Entry 4J38 (X-ray diffraction, 2.83 A resolution); this record covers chains A and B.

[Chain A]
Protein: Outer surface protein E
Organism: Borrelia burgdorferi
UniProtKB: E4QGX1 (E4QGX1_BORBN); residue numbers follow UniProt; this construct covers 21-171
Amino-acid sequence (151 residues; numbered 21 to 171; the number before each row is that of its first residue):
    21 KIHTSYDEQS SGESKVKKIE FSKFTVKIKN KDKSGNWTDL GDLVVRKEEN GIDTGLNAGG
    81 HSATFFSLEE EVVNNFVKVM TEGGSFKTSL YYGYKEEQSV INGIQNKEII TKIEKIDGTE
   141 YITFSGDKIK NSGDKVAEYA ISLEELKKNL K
Unresolved in the structure: 21-39
Reported in the primary citation:
  - binding site for sulfate ion: Arg-66
  - conformationally variable residues (side-chain flip): Arg-66

[Chain B]
Protein: Complement factor H
Organism: Homo sapiens
Notes: fragment: FH domains 19-20
UniProtKB: P08603 (CFAH_HUMAN); residue numbers follow UniProt; this construct covers 1103-1231
Amino-acid sequence (129 residues; row label = number of the first residue in the row):
  1103 KDSTGKCGPP PPIDNGGITS FPLSVYAPAS SVEYQCANLY QLEGNKRITC RNGQWSEPPK
  1163 CLHPCVISRE IMENYNIALR WTAKQKLYSR TGESVEFVCK RGYRLSSRSH TLRTTCWDGK
  1223 LEYPTCAKR
Unresolved in the structure: 1103-1105, 1229-1231
Sequence notes: engineered mutation Gly-1119 (Asp in P08603), Ala-1139 (Gln in P08603)
Curated features (UniProtKB/Swiss-Prot):
  - natural variant: Gly-1119 (D1119G: In CFHD; this construct carries the variant), Val-1134 (V1134G: In AHUS1), Tyr-1142 (Y1142D: In AHUS1), Gln-1143 (Q1143E: Confirmed at protein level), Trp-1157 (W1157R: In AHUS1), Cys-1163 (C1163W: In AHUS1), Ile-1169 (I1169L: In AHUS1), Trp-1183 (W1183C: In AHUS1; W1183L: In AHUS1; W1183R: In AHUS1), Thr-1184 (T1184R: In CFHD), Leu-1189 (L1189R: In AHUS1), Ser-1191 (S1191L: In AHUS1), Gly-1194 (G1194D: In AHUS1), 7 further natural variant entries in UniProt
  - mutagenesis: Arg-1182 (R1182A: About 50% loss of C3b binding), Lys-1186 (K1186A: About 20% loss of C3b binding), Lys-1188 (K1188A: About 50% loss of C3b binding)
Disulfide bonds: Cys-1109/Cys-1152, Cys-1138/Cys-1163, Cys-1167/Cys-1218, Cys-1201/Cys-1228
Reported in the primary citation:
  - binding site for sulfate ion: Arg-1182
  - contacts within the chain: Arg-1182/Glu-1198 (salt bridge), Arg-1182/Trp-1183 (hydrophobic contact)

[Interface between chain A and chain B]
Pairs across the interface - 36 pairs, chain A then chain B:
  Val-64(A) / Trp-1183(B)  hydrophobic
  Arg-66(A) / Arg-1182(B)  hydrogen bond (side chain-backbone)
  Arg-66(A) / Trp-1183(B)
  Glu-68(A) / Arg-1182(B)  salt bridge
  Asp-73(A) / Arg-1182(B)  salt bridge
  Asp-73(A) / Trp-1183(B)
  Thr-74(A) / Trp-1183(B)
  Gly-75(A) / Trp-1183(B)
  Asn-77(A) / Trp-1183(B)  hydrogen bond (side chain-backbone)
  Asn-77(A) / Thr-1184(B)
  Gly-80(A) / Leu-1189(B)
  Gly-80(A) / Tyr-1190(B)
  Gly-80(A) / Ser-1191(B)  hydrogen bond (backbone-side chain)
  Gly-80(A) / Glu-1195(B)
  Gly-80(A) / Val-1197(B)
  His-81(A) / Glu-1195(B)
  His-81(A) / Ser-1196(B)  hydrogen bond (side chain-backbone)
  Ser-82(A) / Trp-1183(B)
  Ser-82(A) / Thr-1184(B)
  Ser-82(A) / Ser-1196(B)  hydrogen bond (backbone-backbone)
  Ser-82(A) / Val-1197(B)
  Ser-82(A) / Glu-1198(B)  hydrogen bond (backbone-backbone)
  Ala-83(A) / Trp-1183(B)
  Ala-83(A) / Ser-1196(B)
  Ala-83(A) / Glu-1198(B)
  Ala-83(A) / Arg-1215(B)
  Thr-84(A) / Arg-1182(B)
  Thr-84(A) / Trp-1183(B)
  Thr-84(A) / Glu-1198(B)  hydrogen bond
  Thr-84(A) / Arg-1215(B)
  Tyr-112(A) / Arg-1215(B)
  Lys-115(A) / Gly-1194(B)
  Lys-115(A) / Glu-1195(B)
  Val-120(A) / Arg-1215(B)  hydrogen bond (backbone-side chain)
  Ile-121(A) / Arg-1215(B)  hydrogen bond (backbone-side chain)
  Ile-121(A) / Trp-1219(B)  hydrophobic
Other interface residues (no listed pair), chain A (19 interface residues in all): Ala-78, Gly-79, Tyr-114
Other interface residues (no listed pair), chain B (15 interface residues in all): Lys-1186, Thr-1217
The authors on this interface:
  - residue pairs: Arg-66(A)/Arg-1182(B) (hydrogen bond), Glu-68(A)/Arg-1182(B), Asp-73(A)/Arg-1182(B), Gly-75(A)/Trp-1183(B) (hydrophobic contact), Asn-77(A)/Trp-1183(B), Gly-80(A)/Ser-1191(B), Ser-82(A)/Ser-1196(B), Ser-82(A)/Glu-1198(B), Ala-83(A)/Trp-1183(B) (hydrophobic contact), Thr-84(A)/Glu-1198(B), Tyr-114(A)/Glu-1195(B), Val-120(A)/Arg-1215(B)
  - interface residues, chain A: Arg-66(A) (by similarity / conservation)
  - hot spots on chain B (mutagenesis) - R1182A, W1183L, L1189R, E1198A, R1215Q: decreased binding to Outer surface protein E (chain A) (citing earlier work)

[Summary]
19 residues of chain A and 15 residues of chain B are in contact, with 9 hydrogen bonds and 2 salt bridges.
Polar contacts include Glu-68(A)/Arg-1182(B), Asp-73(A)/Arg-1182(B) and Arg-66(A)/Arg-1182(B). The paper
describes a hydrogen bond between Arg-66(A) and Arg-1182(B); contacts between Glu-68(A) and Arg-1182(B),
Asp-73(A) and Arg-1182(B) and Asn-77(A) and Trp-1183(B) among others; hydrophobic contacts between Gly-75(A)
and Trp-1183(B) and Ala-83(A) and Trp-1183(B). The paper reports a binding site for sulfate ion at Arg-66(A)
and Arg-1182(B); R1182A, W1183L and L1189R of chain B, among others, reduce binding to Outer surface protein E
(chain A); 5 substitutions were tested in all.
Here chain A is Outer surface protein E (Borrelia burgdorferi) and chain B is Complement factor H (Homo
sapiens). Entry 4J38 (Structure of Borrelia burgdorferi Outer surface protein E in complex with Factor H
domains 19-20) was determined by X-ray diffraction.
